9LR9 - chains D and S of the 35 polymer chains in the assembly; structure by electron microscopy, 3.30 A resolution.

== Chain D ==
Molecule: Hexon protein
From: Bovine adenovirus 3
UniProt: P03278 (CAPSH_ADEB3); residues 1-911 here = UniProt positions 1-911
Sequence (911 residues; row label = number of the first residue in the row):
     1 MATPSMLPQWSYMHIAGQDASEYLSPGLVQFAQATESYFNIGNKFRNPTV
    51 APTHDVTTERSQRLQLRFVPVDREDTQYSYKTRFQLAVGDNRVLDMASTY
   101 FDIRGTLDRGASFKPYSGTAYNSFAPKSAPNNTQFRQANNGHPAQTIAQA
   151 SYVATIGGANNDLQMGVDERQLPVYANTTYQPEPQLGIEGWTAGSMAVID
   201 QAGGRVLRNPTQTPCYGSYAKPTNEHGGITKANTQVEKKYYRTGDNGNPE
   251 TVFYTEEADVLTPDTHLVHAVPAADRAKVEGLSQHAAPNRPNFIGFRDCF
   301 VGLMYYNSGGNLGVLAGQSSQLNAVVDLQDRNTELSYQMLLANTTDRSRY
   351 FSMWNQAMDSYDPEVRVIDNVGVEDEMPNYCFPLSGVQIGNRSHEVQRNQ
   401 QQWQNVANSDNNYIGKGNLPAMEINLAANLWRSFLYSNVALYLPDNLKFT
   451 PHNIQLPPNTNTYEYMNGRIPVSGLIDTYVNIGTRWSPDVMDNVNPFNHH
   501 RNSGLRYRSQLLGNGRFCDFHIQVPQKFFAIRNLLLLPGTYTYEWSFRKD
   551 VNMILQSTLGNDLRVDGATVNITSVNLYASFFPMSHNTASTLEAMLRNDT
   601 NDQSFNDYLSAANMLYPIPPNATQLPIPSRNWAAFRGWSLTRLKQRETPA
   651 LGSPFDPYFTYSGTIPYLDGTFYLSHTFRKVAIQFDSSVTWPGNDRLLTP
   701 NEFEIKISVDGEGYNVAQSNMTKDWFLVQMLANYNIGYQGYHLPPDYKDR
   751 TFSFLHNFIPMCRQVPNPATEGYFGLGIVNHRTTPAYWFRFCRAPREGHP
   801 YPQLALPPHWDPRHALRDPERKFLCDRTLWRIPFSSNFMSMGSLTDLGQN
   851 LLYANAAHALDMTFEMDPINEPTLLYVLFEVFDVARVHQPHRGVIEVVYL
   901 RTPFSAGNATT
Unresolved in the structure: 1-4, 908-911
UniProt features mapped onto this chain:
  - site: G737 (Involved in interaction with pre-protein VI)
  - modified residue: A2 (N-acetylalanine), Y899 (Phosphotyrosine)

== Chain S ==
Molecule: PVI
From: Bovine adenovirus 3
UniProt: A0A9W3HR60 (A0A9W3HR60_ADEB3); residue numbers follow UniProt; this construct covers 1-263
Sequence (263 residues; each row starts with the number of its first residue):
     1 MDEYNYAALAPRQGSRPMLSQWSGIGTHEMHGGRFNLGSLWSGIRNVGSA
    51 LRTGALGPGTAMRASVARPAEKDGLARKDIEGVSAGIHGAVDLGRQQLEK
   101 AIEQRLERRPTAAGVEDLPLPPGTVLEADRLPPSYAEAVAERPPPADVLL
   151 PASSKPPVAVVTLPPKKRVSEEPVEEVVIRSSAPPSYDEVMAPQPTLVAE
   201 QGAMKAVPVIKPAQPFTPAVHETQRIVTNLPITTAVTRRRGWQGTLNDIV
   251 GLGVRTVKRRRCY
Unresolved in the structure: 34-263

== How chain D and chain S interact ==
Pairs across the interface (38):
  A20(D) with I25(S); G26(S)
  S21(D) with W22(S), hydrogen bond (backbone-side chain); S23(S); I25(S)
  L24(D) with I25(S), hydrophobic
  P26(D) with W22(S)
  G27(D) with Y6(S)
  V29(D) with W22(S)
  Q30(D) with Y4(S); N5(S); W22(S)
  F31(D) with Y6(S); L9(S), hydrophobic
  A32(D) with I25(S), hydrophobic
  Q33(D) with L19(S); S20(S), hydrogen bond (backbone-backbone); Q21(S); W22(S)
  A34(D) with Y6(S); A10(S)
  T35(D) with L9(S)
  E36(D) with S20(S), hydrogen bond
  S37(D) with P11(S)
  Y38(D) with L9(S), hydrogen bond (side chain-backbone)
  G42(D) with G26(S), hydrogen bond (backbone-backbone); T27(S)
  N43(D) with T27(S)
  F45(D) with I25(S), hydrophobic; G26(S); T27(S), hydrogen bond (backbone-backbone)
  R46(D) with T27(S); H28(S), hydrogen bond; M30(S)
  N47(D) with G26(S); T27(S), hydrogen bond (backbone-backbone); H28(S), hydrogen bond (backbone-side chain)
  T49(D) with H28(S)
Interface residues without a listed pair, chain D (22 interface residues in all): L28

== In short ==
22 residues of chain D face 16 of chain S across their interface, with 9 hydrogen bonds. Polar pairs include
S21(D)-W22(S), E36(D)-S20(S) and Y38(D)-L9(S).
Here chain D is Hexon protein and chain S is PVI, both from Bovine adenovirus 3. Entry 9LR9 (Local
reconstruction of bovine adenovirus type 3 capsid) was determined by electron microscopy.
